Entry 6S6H (X-ray diffraction, 2.40 A resolution); this record covers chains A and D of the 4 polymer chains in the assembly.

== Chain A ==
Molecule: Chromosome-partitioning protein ParB
Organism: Caulobacter vibrioides NA1000
UniProt: B8GW30 (PARB_CAUVN); residues 126-254 here = UniProt positions 126-254
Chain sequence (143 residues; each row starts with the number of its first residue):
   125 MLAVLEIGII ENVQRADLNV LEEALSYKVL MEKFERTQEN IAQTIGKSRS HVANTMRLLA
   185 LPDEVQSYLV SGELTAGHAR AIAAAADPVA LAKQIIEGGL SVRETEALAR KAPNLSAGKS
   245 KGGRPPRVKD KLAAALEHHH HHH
Disordered / not traced: 238-242, 251-267
Sequence notes: initiating methionine (125); expression tag (255-267)
What the authors report for this chain:
  - binding site for the 20-nt DNA strand: Gln162, Arg173, Asn178
  - binding site for the 20-nt DNA strand (chain D): Gly170, Lys171, Ser172, Gly201, Arg204
  - specificity-determining residues: Arg173, Gly201
  - mutagenesis - R173Q/T179K/A184K/G201R: increased binding to NBS
  - mutagenesis - R173Q/T179K/A184K/G201R: decreased binding to parS

== Chain D ==
Molecule: 20-nt DNA strand
Sequence (20 nucleotides; numbered 1 to 20; the number before each row is that of its first residue):
     1 GATGTTTCAC GTGAAACATC

== Chain A / chain D interface ==
Pairs across the interface (21):
  Lys171(A) - DG13(D)  sugar contact
  Lys171(A) - DA14(D)  phosphate contact
  Ser172(A) - DA14(D)  hydrogen bond to the phosphate
  Ser174(A) - DA14(D)  base contact
  Ser174(A) - DA15(D)  hydrogen bond to the base
  Ser174(A) - DA16(D)  base contact
  His175(A) - DG13(D)  phosphate contact
  His175(A) - DA14(D)  phosphate contact
  Asn178(A) - DA14(D)  base contact
  Thr199(A) - DG11(D)  sugar contact
  Thr199(A) - DT12(D)  hydrogen bond to the phosphate
  Ala200(A) - DT12(D)  phosphate contact
  Gly201(A) - DT12(D)  hydrogen bond to the phosphate
  His202(A) - DG11(D)  salt bridge to the phosphate
  Arg204(A) - DG13(D)  hydrogen bond to the base
  Arg204(A) - DA14(D)  base contact
  Ser225(A) - DG11(D)  phosphate contact
  Val226(A) - DG11(D)  hydrogen bond to the phosphate
  Val226(A) - DT12(D)  base contact
  Arg227(A) - DG11(D)  hydrogen bond to the base
  Arg227(A) - DT12(D)  hydrogen bond to the base
Other interface residues (no listed pair), chain A (15 interface residues in all): Gly170, Arg173
Other interface residues (no listed pair), chain D (7 interface residues in all): DC10

== In short ==
15 residues of chain A and 7 residues of chain D are in contact, with 8 hydrogen bonds and 1 salt bridge.
Among the polar pairs are Ser174(A)-DA15(D), Arg204(A)-DG13(D) and Arg227(A)-DG11(D). The paper reports a
binding site for the 20-nt DNA strand (chain D) at Gly170(A), Lys171(A) and Ser172(A) among others;
R173Q/T179K/A184K/G201R of chain A increase binding to NBS.
Chain A is Chromosome-partitioning protein ParB (Caulobacter vibrioides NA1000) and chain D is a 20-nt DNA
strand; the structure, Crystal structure of the DNA binding domain of the chromosome-partitioning protein ParB
complexed to the centromeric ..., was determined by X-ray diffraction (same publication as 6Y93).
